Entry 4PV1 (X-ray diffraction, 3.00 A resolution); this record covers chains B and C of the 8 polymer chains in the assembly.

# Chain B
Name: Cytochrome b6-f complex subunit 4
Source organism: Mastigocladus laminosus
UniProt: P83792 (PETD_MASLA); residue numbers follow UniProt; this construct covers 1-160
Chain sequence (160 residues; each row starts with the number of its first residue):
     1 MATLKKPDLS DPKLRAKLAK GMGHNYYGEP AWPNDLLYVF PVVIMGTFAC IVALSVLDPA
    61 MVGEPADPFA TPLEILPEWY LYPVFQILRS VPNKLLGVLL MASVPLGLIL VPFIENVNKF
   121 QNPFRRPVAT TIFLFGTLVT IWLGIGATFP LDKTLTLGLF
Disordered / not traced: 1
Residues lining bound ligands:
  - phosphatidic acid (7PH; (1R)-2-(dodecanoyloxy)-1-[(phosphonooxy)methyl]ethyl tetradecanoate): F48, V52, V56
  - Octadecane (8K6): P41, I44, M45, F48
  - beta-carotene (BCR): V43, G46, T47
  - chlorophyll a (CLA): Y80, L81, P83, V84, I87, M101, A102, V104, P105, L106, L108, I109, V111, I132, F133, F135, G136, V139, T140, L143
  - heme c (HEC): N25, V39, F40, V43, I44
  - dioleoyl-phosphatidylcholine (OPC; (7R,17E)-4-hydroxy-N,N,N,7-tetramethyl-7-[(8E)-octadec-8-enoyloxy]-10-oxo-3,5,9-trioxa-4-phosphaheptacos-17-en-1-aminium 4-oxide), molecule 1: T47, C50, I51, L54
  - dioleoyl-phosphatidylcholine (OPC), molecule 2: I87, L100, S103, V104, G107, L108, V111, I114, E115, N118, R125, R126, P127, V128, A129, I132, L143
  - stigmatellin a (SMA): A31, D35, L36, L37, F40, P41
What the authors report for this chain:
  - binding site for chlorophyll a: M101

# Chain C
Name: Apocytochrome f
Source organism: Mastigocladus laminosus
UniProt: P83793 (CYF_MASLA); residues 1-289 here correspond to UniProt positions 45-333 (UniProt number = residue number + 44)
Chain sequence (289 residues; each row starts with the number of its first residue):
     1 YPFWAQQTYP PTPREPTGRI VCANCHLAAK PAEVEVPQSV LPDTVFKAVV KIPYDTKLQQ
    61 VAADGSKVGL NVGAVLMLPE GFKIAPEERI PEELKKEVGD VYFQPYKEGQ DNVLLVGPLP
   121 GEQYQEIVFP VLSPNPTTDK NIHFGKYAIH LGANRGRGQI YPTGEKSNNN VFTASATGTI
   181 TKIAKEEDEY GNVKYQVSIQ TDSGKTVVDT IPAGPELIVS EGQAVKAGEA LTNNPNVGGF
   241 GQDDTEIVLQ DPNRVKWMIA FICLVMLAQL MLILKKKQVE KVQAAEMNF
Disordered / not traced: 289
Differences from the reference sequence: conflict P11 (Glu55 in P83793)
UniProt features mapped onto this chain:
  - binding site (heme): Y1, C22, C25, H26
Covalently attached groups: heme c (HEC) linked to C25
Bound ions: heme c Fe: Y1, H26
Residues lining bound ligands:
  - phosphatidic acid (7PH; (1R)-2-(dodecanoyloxy)-1-[(phosphonooxy)methyl]ethyl tetradecanoate): D251, N253, R254, W257, M258, A260, F261, L264
  - heme c (HEC): Y1, P2, W4, A5, T8, V21, C22, H26, Q60, G69, L70, N71, V72, G73, A74, V75, P118, N154, G156, R157, G158, Q159, I160, Y161, P162
  - dioleoyl-phosphatidylcholine (OPC; (7R,17E)-4-hydroxy-N,N,N,7-tetramethyl-7-[(8E)-octadec-8-enoyloxy]-10-oxo-3,5,9-trioxa-4-phosphaheptacos-17-en-1-aminium 4-oxide): E35, V36, P37, Q38

# Chain B / chain C interface
Pairs across the interface (41; chain B residue first):
  T3(B) with Q283(C)
  L4(B) with M287(C)
  E29(B) with K276(C), salt bridge
  N34(B) with K276(C), hydrogen bond (backbone-side chain); Q283(C), hydrogen bond
  D35(B) with K276(C), salt bridge
  Y38(B) with L272(C); K275(C); K276(C); V279(C), hydrophobic
  V39(B) with K276(C)
  P41(B) with L272(C), hydrophobic
  V42(B) with Q269(C), hydrogen bond (backbone-side chain); L272(C), hydrophobic; I273(C), hydrophobic
  M45(B) with V265(C); A268(C), hydrophobic
  G46(B) with Q269(C)
  F48(B) with F261(C), hydrophobic
  A49(B) with I262(C); V265(C), hydrophobic
  A53(B) with M258(C), hydrophobic
  V56(B) with Q250(C); R254(C); M258(C), hydrophobic
  L57(B) with Q38(C), hydrogen bond (backbone-side chain); M258(C), hydrophobic
  D58(B) with Q38(C); K146(C), salt bridge
  P59(B) with K146(C); V248(C)
  M61(B) with K146(C)
  E64(B) with R14(C), salt bridge; P16(C)
  D67(B) with P16(C)
  A70(B) with P16(C), hydrophobic; T17(C)
  T71(B) with T17(C)
  L73(B) with T17(C); G18(C); R19(C)
Also at the interface, not in a pair above, chain B (29 interface residues in all): P33, L37, V52, A60, P72
Also at the interface, not in a pair above, chain C (30 interface residues in all): S39, G145, A148, Q242, E246, V255, E280

# Summary
29 residues of chain B face 30 of chain C across their interface; the contacts include 4 hydrogen bonds and 4
salt bridges. Among the polar pairs are E29(B)-K276(C), D35(B)-K276(C) and D58(B)-K146(C). From the paper: a
binding site for chlorophyll a at M101(B).
Chain B is Cytochrome b6-f complex subunit 4 and chain C is Apocytochrome f, both from Mastigocladus
laminosus; the structure, Cytochrome B6F structure from M. laminosus with the quinone analog inhibitor
stigmatellin, was determined by X-ray diffraction.
